2G79 - chain A; structure by X-ray diffraction, 1.69 A resolution.

# Chain A
Molecule: Cellular retinoic acid-binding protein 2
Organism: Homo sapiens
Reference sequence: P29373 (RABP2_HUMAN); residues 1-137 here = UniProt positions 1-137
Chain sequence (137 residues; each row starts with the number of its first residue):
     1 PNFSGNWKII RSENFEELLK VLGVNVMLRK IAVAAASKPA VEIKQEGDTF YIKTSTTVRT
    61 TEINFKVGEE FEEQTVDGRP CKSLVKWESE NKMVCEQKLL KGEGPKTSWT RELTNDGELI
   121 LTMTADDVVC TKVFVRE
Differences from the reference sequence: engineered mutation Lys132 (Arg in P29373), Phe134 (Tyr in P29373)
Residues lining bound ligands: retinal (RET): Phe15, Leu19, Leu28, Ile31, Ala32, Ala35, Ala36, Pro39, Thr54, Thr56, Val58, Arg59, Val76, Asp77, Arg111, Leu121, Met123, Lys132, Phe134

# In short
Bound to chain A: retinal.
Chain A is Cellular retinoic acid-binding protein 2 (Homo sapiens); the structure, Crystal Structure of the
R132K:Y134F Mutant of Cellular Retinoic Acid Binding Protein Type II in Complex ..., was determined by X-ray
diffraction (same publication as 2G78 and 2G7B).
